PDB entry 6Z8F | electron microscopy, 2.80 A resolution | chains A and B

# Chain A (and B)
Name: Capsid protein precursor
Organism: Human picobirnavirus (strain Human/Thailand/Hy005102/-)
Notes: chain B of this document is another copy of the same molecule, construct and numbering; everything in this record applies to it too
Reference sequence: Q50LE5 (CAPSD_HPBVH); residue numbers follow UniProt; this construct covers 41-552
Sequence (512 residues; each row starts with the number of its first residue):
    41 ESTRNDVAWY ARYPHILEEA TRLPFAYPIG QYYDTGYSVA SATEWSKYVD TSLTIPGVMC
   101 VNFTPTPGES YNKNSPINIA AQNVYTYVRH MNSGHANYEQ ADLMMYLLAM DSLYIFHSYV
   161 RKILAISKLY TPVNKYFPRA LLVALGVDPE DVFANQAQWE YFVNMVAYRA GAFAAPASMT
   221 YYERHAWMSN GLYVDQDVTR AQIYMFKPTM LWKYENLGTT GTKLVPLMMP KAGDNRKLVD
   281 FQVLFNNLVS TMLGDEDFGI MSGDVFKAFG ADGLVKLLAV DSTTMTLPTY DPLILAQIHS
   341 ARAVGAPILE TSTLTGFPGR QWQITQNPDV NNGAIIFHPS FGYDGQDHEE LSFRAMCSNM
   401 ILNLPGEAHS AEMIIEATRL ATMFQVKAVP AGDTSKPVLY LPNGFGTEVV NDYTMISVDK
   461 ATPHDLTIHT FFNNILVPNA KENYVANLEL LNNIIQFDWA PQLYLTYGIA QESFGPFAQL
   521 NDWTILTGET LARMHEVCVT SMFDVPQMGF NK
Not modelled in the structure: 41-45, 550-552 (chain B: 41-45)

# How chain A and chain B interact
Pairs across the interface (218):
  Val47(A) with Ser541(B)
  Ala48(A) with Pro546(B), hydrophobic
  Trp49(A) with Val537(B), hydrophobic; Thr540(B); Ser541(B); Asp544(B)
  Tyr50(A) with Ile415(B); Arg419(B); Val537(B), hydrophobic; Cys538(B); Ser541(B), hydrogen bond
  Arg52(A) with Asp544(B), salt bridge; Lys552(B)
  Ile56(A) with Val537(B), hydrophobic
  Leu57(A) with Ala411(B); Ile415(B), hydrophobic
  Glu59(A) with Arg533(B)
  Ala60(A) with Met534(B)
  Thr61(A) with Ala411(B); Ile414(B); Ile415(B); Met534(B)
  Leu63(A) with Ile414(B), hydrophobic; Thr524(B); Leu526(B), hydrophobic; Thr530(B)
  Pro64(A) with Thr524(B)
  Phe65(A) with Leu402(B); His409(B); Ile414(B), hydrophobic; Asp522(B); Trp523(B); Thr524(B)
  Ala66(A) with Asp522(B), hydrogen bond (backbone-side chain)
  Tyr67(A) with Trp523(B); Thr524(B); Ile525(B)
  Tyr73(A) with Trp523(B), hydrophobic
  Asp74(A) with Ile525(B)
  Thr75(A) with Ser398(B); Asn399(B); Ile525(B)
  Gly76(A) with Ser398(B); Asn399(B), hydrogen bond (backbone-backbone)
  Tyr77(A) with Cys397(B); Asn399(B)
  Ser78(A) with Met396(B); Cys397(B), hydrogen bond (backbone-backbone); Ser398(B), hydrogen bond (side chain-backbone); Asn399(B); Phe424(B), hydrogen bond (side chain-backbone); Gln425(B)
  Val79(A) with Cys397(B), hydrogen bond (backbone-backbone); Phe424(B), hydrophobic; Gln425(B)
  Ser81(A) with Lys427(B)
  Ala82(A) with Cys397(B), hydrophobic
  Glu84(A) with Lys427(B), salt bridge
  Trp85(A) with Arg394(B); Cys397(B), hydrophobic; Lys427(B); Val438(B), hydrophobic; Tyr440(B)
  Lys87(A) with Gln511(B); Glu512(B); Ser513(B), hydrogen bond (backbone-backbone)
  Tyr88(A) with Leu391(B), hydrophobic; Arg394(B); Ala395(B), hydrogen bond (backbone-backbone); Thr506(B); Gln511(B); Ser513(B), hydrogen bond (backbone-side chain)
  Val89(A) with Arg394(B); Cys397(B); Ser398(B)
  Asp90(A) with Ser398(B), hydrogen bond (backbone-side chain); Ser513(B); Phe514(B); Gly515(B), hydrogen bond (side chain-backbone)
  Thr91(A) with Ser398(B)
  Leu93(A) with Ile401(B), hydrophobic; Trp523(B), hydrophobic
  Ile95(A) with Trp523(B), hydrophobic
  Thr220(A) with Asp46(B)
  Glu223(A) with Asp46(B)
  Gln236(A) with Asn521(B)
  Val238(A) with Glu407(B)
  Arg240(A) with Asn521(B), hydrogen bond (side chain-backbone); Asp522(B), salt bridge
  Leu391(A) with Tyr88(B), hydrophobic
  Arg394(A) with Trp85(B); Tyr88(B); Val89(B)
  Ala395(A) with Tyr88(B)
  Met396(A) with Ser78(B), hydrogen bond (backbone-side chain)
  Cys397(A) with Tyr77(B); Ser78(B), hydrogen bond (backbone-backbone); Val79(B), hydrogen bond (backbone-backbone); Ala82(B), hydrophobic; Trp85(B), hydrophobic; Val89(B)
  Ser398(A) with Thr75(B); Gly76(B); Ser78(B), hydrogen bond (backbone-side chain); Val89(B); Asp90(B); Thr91(B)
  Asn399(A) with Thr75(B), hydrogen bond (side chain-backbone); Gly76(B), hydrogen bond (backbone-backbone); Tyr77(B); Ser78(B)
  Ile401(A) with Thr75(B); Leu93(B), hydrophobic
  Leu402(A) with Leu63(B), hydrophobic
  Glu407(A) with Val238(B); Thr239(B)
  His409(A) with Phe65(B)
  Ala411(A) with Leu57(B); Thr61(B)
  Glu412(A) with Tyr50(B); Leu57(B)
  Ile414(A) with Thr61(B); Leu63(B), hydrophobic; Phe65(B), hydrophobic
  Ile415(A) with Tyr50(B); Leu57(B), hydrophobic
  Glu416(A) with Tyr50(B), hydrogen bond
  Phe424(A) with Ser78(B), hydrogen bond (backbone-side chain); Val79(B), hydrophobic
  Gln425(A) with Ser78(B); Val79(B)
  Val426(A) with Val79(B)
  Lys427(A) with Ser81(B); Glu84(B), salt bridge; Trp85(B)
  Val438(A) with Trp85(B), hydrophobic
  Tyr440(A) with Trp85(B)
  Lys481(A) with Ile509(B); Ala510(B); Gln511(B), hydrogen bond
  Tyr484(A) with Tyr484(B); Tyr507(B), hydrophobic; Ile509(B), hydrophobic
  Val485(A) with Ala510(B), hydrophobic; Glu512(B)
  Leu488(A) with Leu505(B), hydrophobic; Tyr507(B), hydrophobic; Phe514(B), hydrophobic
  Glu489(A) with Phe514(B)
  Leu491(A) with Leu488(B), hydrophobic
  Asn492(A) with Phe514(B); Pro516(B); Phe517(B); Ala518(B), hydrogen bond (side chain-backbone)
  Ile495(A) with Gln519(B)
  Gln496(A) with Ala518(B), hydrogen bond (side chain-backbone); Gln519(B); Leu520(B), hydrogen bond (side chain-backbone)
  Asp498(A) with Gln519(B)
  Leu505(A) with Leu488(B), hydrophobic
  Thr506(A) with Tyr88(B)
  Tyr507(A) with Tyr484(B), hydrophobic; Leu488(B)
  Ile509(A) with Lys481(B), hydrogen bond (backbone-side chain); Tyr484(B), hydrophobic
  Ala510(A) with Lys481(B)
  Gln511(A) with Lys87(B); Tyr88(B); Lys481(B), hydrogen bond
  Glu512(A) with Lys87(B), salt bridge; Lys460(B), salt bridge; Val485(B)
  Ser513(A) with Lys87(B), hydrogen bond (backbone-backbone); Tyr88(B), hydrogen bond (side chain-backbone); Asp90(B)
  Phe514(A) with Asp90(B); Leu488(B), hydrophobic; Glu489(B); Asn492(B)
  Gly515(A) with Asp90(B), hydrogen bond (backbone-side chain)
  Pro516(A) with Asn492(B), hydrogen bond (backbone-side chain)
  Phe517(A) with Leu491(B), hydrophobic; Asn492(B); Ile495(B), hydrophobic
  Ala518(A) with Asn492(B); Gln496(B)
  Gln519(A) with Ile495(B); Gln496(B); Asp498(B), hydrogen bond
  Leu520(A) with Leu93(B), hydrophobic; Ile95(B), hydrophobic; Gln496(B)
  Asn521(A) with Gln236(B)
  Asp522(A) with Phe65(B); Ala66(B), hydrogen bond (side chain-backbone)
  Trp523(A) with Phe65(B); Ala66(B); Tyr67(B), hydrophobic; Tyr73(B), hydrophobic; Leu93(B), hydrophobic
  Thr524(A) with Leu63(B); Pro64(B); Phe65(B); Tyr67(B)
  Ile525(A) with Tyr67(B), hydrogen bond (backbone-side chain); Asp74(B); Thr75(B)
  Leu526(A) with Leu63(B), hydrophobic
  Thr530(A) with Leu63(B)
  Val537(A) with Trp49(B), hydrophobic; Leu57(B), hydrophobic; Ala60(B), hydrophobic
  Cys538(A) with Tyr50(B), hydrogen bond
  Thr540(A) with Trp49(B)
  Ser541(A) with Trp49(B); Tyr50(B)
  Asp544(A) with Trp49(B); Arg52(B), salt bridge
Other interface residues (no listed pair), chain A (108 interface residues in all): Asp46, Ala80, Thr239, Leu404, Met423, Lys460, Ala480, Gly508, Met534, Met542, Pro546
Other interface residues (no listed pair), chain B (108 interface residues in all): Val47, Ile56, Glu58, Ala80, Thr220, Glu223, Glu389, Leu404, Glu412, Glu416, Met423, Val426, Met542

# Summary
Chain A and chain B each contribute 108 residues to their interface; the contacts include 35 hydrogen bonds
and 7 salt bridges. Among the polar pairs are Arg52(A)-Asp544(B), Glu84(A)-Lys427(B) and Arg240(A)-Asp522(B).
Both chains are Capsid protein precursor (Human picobirnavirus (strain Human/Thailand/Hy005102/-)). Entry 6Z8F
(Human Picobirnavirus D45-CP VLP) was determined by electron microscopy, deposited together with 6Z8D and
6Z8E.
